PDB entry 9M2Q | electron microscopy, 2.80 A resolution | chains F and M of the 24 polymer chains in the assembly

[Chain F (and M)]
Molecule: Imidazoleglycerol-phosphate dehydratase
Organism: Mycobacterium tuberculosis
Notes: EC 4.2.1.19; chain M of this document is another copy of the same molecule, construct and numbering; everything in this record applies to it too
Reference sequence: P9WML9 (HIS7_MYCTU); residue numbers follow UniProt; this construct covers 2-210
Amino-acid sequence (216 residues; numbered -5 to 210; the number before each row is that of its first residue; numbers below 1 keep their minus sign (Met-5 is residue -5)):
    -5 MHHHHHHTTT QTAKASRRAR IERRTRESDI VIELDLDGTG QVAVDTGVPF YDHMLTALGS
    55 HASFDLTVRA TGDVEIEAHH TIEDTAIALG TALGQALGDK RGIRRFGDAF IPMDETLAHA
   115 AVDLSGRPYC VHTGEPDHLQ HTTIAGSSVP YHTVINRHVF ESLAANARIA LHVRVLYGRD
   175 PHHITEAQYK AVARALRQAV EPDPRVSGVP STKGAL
Not modelled in the structure: -5 to 9, 200-210
Construct notes: initiating methionine (-5); expression tag (-4 to 1)
Ion coordination: Mn2+ site 1: His47, His176, Glu180 (shared with His74(M) of chain M); Mn2+ site 2: His73, Glu77, His152 (together with 3-amino-1,2,4-triazole) (shared with 1 residue of chain L); Mn2+ site 3: His74 (shared with 3 residues of chain L); Mn2+ site 4: His177 (together with 3-amino-1,2,4-triazole) (shared with His73(M), Glu77(M), His152(M) of chain M)
Ligand contacts:
  - 3-amino-1,2,4-triazole (3TR), molecule 1: His73, His74, Glu77, His152
  - 3-amino-1,2,4-triazole (3TR), molecule 2: Met107, Asp108, His176, His177, Glu180
UniProt features mapped onto this chain:
  - binding site (substrate): Glu21, His47 to His55, His73 to Glu77, Arg99, Arg121, His176 to Lys184, Ser205 to Lys207
  - binding site (Mn(2+)): His47, His73, His74, Glu77, His152, His176, His177, Glu180

[Interface between chain F and chain M]
Residue-residue contacts - 32 pairs, chain F then chain M:
  Pro43(F) - Glu69(M)
  Pro43(F) - Ile70(M)  hydrophobic
  Phe44(F) - Ile70(M)  hydrophobic
  Phe44(F) - Glu71(M)
  His47(F) - His74(M)  hydrogen bond
  Asp108(F) - His152(M)
  His132(F) - Gln134(M)
  His135(F) - His135(M)
  Thr137(F) - His146(M)
  Ile138(F) - Glu71(M)
  Ala139(F) - Glu71(M)
  Ala139(F) - Pro144(M)
  Ala139(F) - His146(M)
  Gly140(F) - Val68(M)
  Gly140(F) - Ile70(M)
  Gly140(F) - Glu71(M)
  Gly140(F) - Val143(M)
  Gly140(F) - Pro144(M)
  Ser141(F) - Val68(M)  hydrogen bond (side chain-backbone)
  Ser141(F) - Glu69(M)
  Ser141(F) - Val143(M)
  Arg173(F) - Gln134(M)
  Arg173(F) - Val148(M)  hydrogen bond (side chain-backbone)
  Arg173(F) - Arg151(M)
  Asp174(F) - His73(M)  salt bridge
  Asp174(F) - Ile149(M)
  Pro175(F) - Val148(M)
  His176(F) - Glu71(M)  salt bridge
  His176(F) - His73(M)
  His176(F) - His74(M)  hydrogen bond
  His177(F) - His73(M)  hydrogen bond
  His177(F) - His152(M)  hydrogen bond
Other interface residues (no listed pair), chain F (19 interface residues in all): Thr136, Ser142, Glu180
Other interface residues (no listed pair), chain M (17 interface residues in all): Glu77, Glu129

[Overview]
Chain F and chain M form an interface of 19 and 17 residues respectively, with 6 hydrogen bonds and 2 salt
bridges. Polar contacts include Asp174(F)-His73(M), His176(F)-Glu71(M) and His47(F)-His74(M). Bound to chain
F: 3-amino-1,2,4-triazole.
Both chains are Imidazoleglycerol-phosphate dehydratase (Mycobacterium tuberculosis). Entry 9M2Q (Imidazole
glycerol phosphate dehydratase from Mycobacterium tuberculosis, in complex with aminotriazole) was determined
by electron microscopy together with 9M2P and 9M2R from the same study.
